1CA6 - chains B and A of the 3 polymer chains in the assembly; structure by X-ray diffraction, 2.20 A resolution.

== Chain B ==
Molecule: 8-nt DNA strand
Sequence (8 nucleotides; each row starts with the number of its first residue):
   101 GTGATCGC

== Chain A ==
Name: Chromosomal protein SAC7D
From: Sulfolobus acidocaldarius
UniProtKB: P13123 (DN71_SULAC); residues 2-66 here correspond to UniProt positions 1-65 (UniProt number = residue number - 1)
Amino-acid sequence (66 residues; numbered 1 to 66; the number before each row is that of its first residue):
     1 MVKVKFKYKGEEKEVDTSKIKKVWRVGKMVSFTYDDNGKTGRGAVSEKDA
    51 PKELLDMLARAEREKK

== Interface between chain B and chain A ==
Pairs across the interface - 12 pairs, chain B then chain A:
  DT102(B) with Val26(A), base contact
  DG103(B) with Trp24(A), hydrogen bond to the base; Val26(A), sugar contact; Met29(A), base contact; Ser31(A), hydrogen bond to the base
  DA104(B) with Lys22(A), hydrogen bond to the phosphate; Trp24(A), sugar contact
  DT105(B) with Lys22(A), salt bridge to the phosphate; Thr33(A), sugar contact; Arg42(A), base contact
  DC106(B) with Thr40(A), phosphate contact; Arg42(A), hydrogen bond to the sugar
Also at the interface, not in a pair above, chain B (6 interface residues in all): DG107
Also at the interface, not in a pair above, chain A (10 interface residues in all): Arg25, Lys39

== Summary ==
Chain B and chain A form an interface of 6 and 10 residues respectively; the contacts include 4 hydrogen bonds
and 1 salt bridge. Among the polar pairs are DG103(B)-Trp24(A), DG103(B)-Ser31(A) and DC106(B)-Arg42(A).
Here chain B is an 8-nt DNA strand and chain A is Chromosomal protein SAC7D (Sulfolobus acidocaldarius). Entry
1CA6 (Intercalation site of hyperthermophile chromosomal protein SSO7D/SAC7D bound to DNA) was determined by
X-ray diffraction, deposited together with 1C8C and 1CA5.
